1WBZ - chains A and P of the 3 polymer chains in the assembly; structure by X-ray diffraction, 2.00 A resolution.

[Chain A]
Name: H-2 class I histocompatibility antigen, K-B alpha chain precursor
From: Mus musculus
Notes: fragment: extracellular domains, residues 22-296
Reference sequence: P01901 (HA1B_MOUSE); residues 1-275 here correspond to UniProt positions 22-296 (UniProt number = residue number + 21)
Amino-acid sequence (275 residues; numbered 1 to 275; the number before each row is that of its first residue):
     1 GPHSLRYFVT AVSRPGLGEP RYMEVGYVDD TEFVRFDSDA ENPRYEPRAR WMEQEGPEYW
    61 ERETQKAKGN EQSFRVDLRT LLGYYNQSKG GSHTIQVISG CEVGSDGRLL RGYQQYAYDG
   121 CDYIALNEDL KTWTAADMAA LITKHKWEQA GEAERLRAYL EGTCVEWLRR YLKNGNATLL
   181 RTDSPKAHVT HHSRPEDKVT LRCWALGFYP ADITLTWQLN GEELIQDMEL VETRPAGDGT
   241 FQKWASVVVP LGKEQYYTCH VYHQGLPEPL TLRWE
Swiss-Prot annotation at these positions:
  - region: Glu275 (Connecting peptide)
  - glycosylation (N-linked (GlcNAc...) asparagine): Asn86, Asn176
Disulfides: Cys101-Cys164, Cys203-Cys259

[Chain P]
Name: Influenza A peptide
Amino-acid sequence (9 residues; row label = number of the first residue in the row):
     1 SSYRRPVGI

[Interface between chain A and chain P]
Residue-residue contacts (37):
  Tyr7(A) with Ser1(P), hydrogen bond (side chain-backbone); Ser2(P)
  Glu24(A) with Ser2(P), hydrogen bond
  Glu63(A) with Ser1(P), hydrogen bond
  Lys66(A) with Ser1(P), hydrogen bond; Ser2(P), hydrogen bond (side chain-backbone); Arg4(P)
  Gly69(A) with Arg4(P)
  Asn70(A) with Arg4(P)
  Phe74(A) with Arg5(P)
  Asp77(A) with Arg5(P), salt bridge; Gly8(P); Ile9(P), hydrogen bond (side chain-backbone)
  Thr80(A) with Ile9(P)
  Tyr84(A) with Ile9(P), hydrogen bond (side chain-backbone)
  Gln114(A) with Tyr3(P)
  Tyr116(A) with Arg5(P), hydrogen bond
  Tyr123(A) with Ile9(P)
  Thr143(A) with Ile9(P)
  Lys146(A) with Gly8(P); Ile9(P), hydrogen bond (side chain-backbone)
  Trp147(A) with Arg5(P); Val7(P); Gly8(P), hydrogen bond (side chain-backbone); Ile9(P), hydrophobic
  Glu152(A) with Tyr3(P), hydrogen bond; Arg5(P); Pro6(P); Val7(P)
  Arg155(A) with Tyr3(P), hydrogen bond; Pro6(P)
  Leu156(A) with Tyr3(P), hydrophobic
  Tyr159(A) with Ser1(P), hydrogen bond (side chain-backbone); Ser2(P); Tyr3(P), hydrogen bond (side chain-backbone)
  Trp167(A) with Ser1(P)
  Tyr171(A) with Ser1(P), hydrogen bond (side chain-backbone)
Interface residues without a listed pair, chain A (30 interface residues in all): Leu5, Tyr45, Arg62, Ser73, Leu81, Ile95, Ser99, Ala150

[Summary]
The interface between chain A and chain P involves 30 residues on one side and 9 on the other, with 15
hydrogen bonds and 1 salt bridge. Polar contacts include Asp77(A)-Arg5(P), Tyr7(A)-Ser1(P) and
Glu24(A)-Ser2(P).
Chain A is H-2 class I histocompatibility antigen, K-B alpha chain precursor (Mus musculus) and chain P is
Influenza A peptide; the structure, CRYSTAL STRUCTURES OF MURINE MHC CLASS I H-2 Db AND Kb MOLECULES IN
COMPLEX WITH CTL ..., was determined by X-ray diffraction (same publication as 1WBX and 1WBY).
